PDB entry 2GIG | X-ray diffraction, 1.83 A resolution | chains F and A of the 4 polymer chains in the assembly

# Chain F
Molecule: 14-nt DNA strand
Sequence (14 nucleotides; row label = number of the first residue in the row):
     1 GCCGGTCGAC CGGC
Metal / ion sites: Na+ site 1: DG8, DA9 (shared with Asp-114(A), Asp-127(A), Val-128(A) of chain A); Na+ site 2: DG8 (shared with Asp-127(A), Ile-142(A) of chain A)

# Chain A
Protein: Type II restriction enzyme HincII
Source organism: Haemophilus influenzae
Notes: EC 3.1.21.4
UniProt: P44413 (T2D2_HAEIN); residue numbers follow UniProt; this construct covers 2-258
Sequence (257 residues; row label = number of the first residue in the row):
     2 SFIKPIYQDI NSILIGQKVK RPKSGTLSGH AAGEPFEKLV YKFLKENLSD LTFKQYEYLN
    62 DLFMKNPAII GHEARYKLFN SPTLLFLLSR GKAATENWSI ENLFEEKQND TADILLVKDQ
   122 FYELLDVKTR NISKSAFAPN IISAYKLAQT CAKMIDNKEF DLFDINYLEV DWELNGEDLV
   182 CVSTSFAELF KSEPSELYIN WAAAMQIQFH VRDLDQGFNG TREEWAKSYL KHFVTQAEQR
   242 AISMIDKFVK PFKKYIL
Not modelled in the structure: 24-30, 258
Differences from the reference sequence: conflict Thr-130 (Arg in P44413), Trp-173 (Ser in P44413); engineered mutation Phe-138 (Gln in P44413)
Metal / ion sites: Na+ site 1: Asp-114, Asp-127, Val-128 (shared with DG8(F), DA9(F) of chain F); Na+ site 2: Asp-127, Ile-142 (shared with DG8(F) of chain F)

# Chain F / chain A interface
Pairs across the interface - 40 pairs, chain F then chain A:
  DG5(F) with Tyr-146(A), phosphate contact; Met-206(A), sugar contact
  DT6(F) with Ser-144(A), hydrogen bond to the phosphate; Tyr-146(A), phosphate contact; Lys-147(A), hydrogen bond to the phosphate; Ala-205(A), base contact; Met-206(A), phosphate contact; Gln-207(A), sugar contact
  DC7(F) with Gln-109(A), sugar contact; Asn-110(A), sugar contact; Asp-111(A), sugar contact; Thr-112(A), phosphate contact; Ile-143(A), phosphate contact; Ser-144(A), hydrogen bond to the phosphate; Lys-147(A), salt bridge to the phosphate; Ala-205(A), base contact; Gln-207(A), hydrogen bond to the phosphate
  DG8(F) with Glu-35(A), sugar contact; Asp-114(A), phosphate contact; Asp-127(A), phosphate contact; Lys-129(A), salt bridge to the phosphate; Asn-141(A), hydrogen bond to the base
  DA9(F) with Asp-127(A), phosphate contact; Val-128(A), phosphate contact; Lys-129(A), salt bridge to the phosphate; Thr-130(A), hydrogen bond to the phosphate; Pro-140(A), base contact; Asn-141(A), hydrogen bond to the base
  DC10(F) with Thr-130(A), phosphate contact; Arg-131(A), phosphate contact; Asn-132(A), hydrogen bond to the phosphate; Phe-138(A), stacking on the base; Ala-139(A), hydrogen bond to the base; Pro-140(A), base contact; Trp-173(A), phosphate contact; Gln-209(A), base contact
  DC11(F) with Lys-135(A), phosphate contact; Ser-136(A), base contact; Ala-137(A), hydrogen bond to the base; Phe-138(A), stacking on the base
Also at the interface, not in a pair above, chain F (8 interface residues in all): DG12
Also at the interface, not in a pair above, chain A (32 interface residues in all): Ala-32, Ile-142, Gln-150, Ala-204

# In short
The interface between chain F and chain A involves 8 residues on one side and 32 on the other; the contacts
include 10 hydrogen bonds, 3 salt bridges and 2 aromatic stacking contacts. Among the polar pairs are
DG8(F)/Asn-141(A), DA9(F)/Asn-141(A) and DC10(F)/Ala-139(A).
Chain F is a 14-nt DNA strand and chain A is Type II restriction enzyme HincII (Haemophilus influenzae); the
structure, Alteration of sequence specificity of the type II restriction endonuclease HINCII through an
indirect readout mechanism, was determined by X-ray diffraction (same publication as 2GIE, 2GIH, 2GII and
2GIJ).
